Entry 4QDJ (X-ray diffraction, 1.60 A resolution); this record covers chain A.

== Chain A ==
Protein: Magnesium-protoporphyrin O-methyltransferase
Source organism: Synechocystis sp
Notes: EC 2.1.1.11
UniProtKB: Q55467 (CHLM_SYNY3); numbering as in UniProt (aligned over 1-230)
Sequence (238 residues; numbered 1 to 238; the number before each row is that of its first residue):
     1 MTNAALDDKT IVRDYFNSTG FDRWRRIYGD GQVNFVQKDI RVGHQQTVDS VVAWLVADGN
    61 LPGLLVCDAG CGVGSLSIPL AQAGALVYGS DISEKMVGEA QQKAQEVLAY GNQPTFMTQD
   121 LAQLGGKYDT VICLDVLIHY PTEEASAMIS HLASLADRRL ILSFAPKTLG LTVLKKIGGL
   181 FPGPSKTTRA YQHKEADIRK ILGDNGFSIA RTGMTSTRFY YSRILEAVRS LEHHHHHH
Not modelled in the structure: 1, 168-188, 231-238
Sequence notes: expression tag (231-238)
Ligand contacts: S-adenosylmethionine (SAM): Lys9, Val12, Phe16, Tyr28, His44, Gly70, Cys71, Gly72, Ser75, Asp91, Ile92, Ser93, Met96, Gln119, Asp120, Leu121, Leu134, Asp135, Val136, His139, Tyr140
What the authors report for this chain:
  - binding site for S-adenosylmethionine: Val12, Phe16, His44, Asp68, Ala69, Cys71, Val73, Ser75, Asp91, Ile92, Asp120, Leu121, Leu134, Val136, Tyr140
  - conformationally variable residues (order/disorder transition): Thr168 to Thr188
  - mutagenesis - Y28F: decreased expression
  - mutagenesis - Y28A, H139A, H139N, H139Q: decreased catalytic activity
  - mutagenesis - Y28A, H139A, H139N, H139Q: unchanged binding to MgP
  - catalytic residues: Tyr28, His139 (proposed by the authors, not directly observed)

== Summary ==
Bound to chain A: S-adenosylmethionine. The paper reports catalytic residues Tyr28 and His139; Y28A, H139A and
H139N, among others, reduce catalytic activity; 5 substitutions were tested in all.
Chain A is Magnesium-protoporphyrin O-methyltransferase (Synechocystis sp); the structure, Crystal structure
of magnesium protoporphyrin IX methyltransferase (ChlM) from Synechocystis PCC 6803 with bound SAM, was
determined by X-ray diffraction, deposited together with 4QDK.
